Entry 7PXZ (X-ray diffraction, 1.75 A resolution); this record covers chain A.

Chain A:
Name: 3C-like proteinase nsp5
From: Severe acute respiratory syndrome coronavirus 2
Notes: EC 3.4.22.69
UniProtKB: P0DTD1 (R1AB_SARS2); residues 1-306 here correspond to UniProt positions 3264-3569 (UniProt number = residue number + 3263)
Sequence (306 residues; numbered 1 to 306; the number before each row is that of its first residue):
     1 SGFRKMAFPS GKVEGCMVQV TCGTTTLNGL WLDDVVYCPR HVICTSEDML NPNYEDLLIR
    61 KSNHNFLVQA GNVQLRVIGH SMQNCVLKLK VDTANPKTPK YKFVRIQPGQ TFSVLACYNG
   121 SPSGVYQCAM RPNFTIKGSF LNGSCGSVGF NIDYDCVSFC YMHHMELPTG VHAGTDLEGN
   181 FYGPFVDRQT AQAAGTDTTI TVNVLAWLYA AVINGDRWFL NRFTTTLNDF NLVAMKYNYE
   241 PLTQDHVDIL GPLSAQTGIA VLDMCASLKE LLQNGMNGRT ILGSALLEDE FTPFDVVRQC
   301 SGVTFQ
Swiss-Prot annotation at these positions:
  - active site: H41 (For 3CL-PRO activity), C145 (Nucleophile)
  - site: Q306 (Cleavage)
  - cross-link (Glycyl lysine isopeptide (Lys-Gly)): K5 (interchain with G-Cter in ubiquitin), K90 (interchain with G-Cter in ubiquitin)
Reported in the primary citation:
  - catalytic residues: H41, C145
  - self-association interface (contacts with another copy of this molecule): S284, A285, L286

Summary:
UniProt lists active-site residues H41 and C145. From the paper: catalytic residues H41 and C145; a
self-association interface involving S284, A285 and L286.
Chain A is 3C-like proteinase nsp5 (Severe acute respiratory syndrome coronavirus 2); the structure, Reduced
form of SARS-CoV-2 Main Protease, was determined by X-ray diffraction (same publication as 7Z2K and 7PZQ).
